PDB entry 5A1N | X-ray diffraction, 2.10 A resolution | chains A and B

Chain A:
Molecule: Bifunctional glutamate/proline--tRNA ligase
Organism: Homo sapiens
Notes: EC 6.1.1.15, 6.1.1.17; fragment: gst-like domain, residues 1-175
UniProt: P07814 (SYEP_HUMAN); residues 1-175 here = UniProt positions 1-175
Sequence (175 residues; numbered 1 to 175; the number before each row is that of its first residue):
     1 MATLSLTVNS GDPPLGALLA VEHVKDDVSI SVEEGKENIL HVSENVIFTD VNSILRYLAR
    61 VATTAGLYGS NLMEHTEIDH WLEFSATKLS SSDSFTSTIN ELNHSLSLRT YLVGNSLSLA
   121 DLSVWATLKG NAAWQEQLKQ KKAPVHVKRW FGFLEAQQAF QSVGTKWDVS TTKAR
Unresolved in the structure: 1-2, 171-175
Sequence notes: engineered mutation Ser92 (Cys in P07814), Ser105 (Cys in P07814), Ser123 (Cys in P07814)

Chain B:
Molecule: Aminoacyl tRNA synthase complex-interacting multifunctional protein 2
Organism: Homo sapiens
Notes: fragment: gst-like domain, residues 90-320
UniProt: Q13155 (AIMP2_HUMAN); residues 90-320 here = UniProt positions 90-320
Sequence (240 residues; each row starts with the number of its first residue):
    89 MTNIIQADEP TTLTTNALDL NSVLGKDYGA LKDIVINANP ASPPLSLLVL HRLLCEHFRV
   149 LSTVHTHDSV KSVPENLLKC FGEQNKKQPR QDYQLGFTLI WKNVPKTQMK FSIQTMCPIE
   209 GEGNIARFLF SLFGQKHNAV NATLIDSWVD IAIFQLKEGS SKEKAAVFRS MNSALGKSPW
   269 LAGNELTVAD VVLWSVLQQI GGCSVTVPAN VQRWMRSCEN LAPFNTALKL LKLEHHHHHH
Unresolved in the structure: 89-103, 170-179, 290-291, 321-328
Sequence notes: expression tag (89, 321-328); engineered mutation Asp156 (Ser in Q13155)

How chain A and chain B interact:
Pairs across the interface - 49 pairs, chain A then chain B:
  Val42(A) with Val228(B), hydrophobic
  Val46(A) with Val228(B), hydrophobic
  Phe48(A) with Val228(B); Thr231(B); Leu232(B)
  Asp50(A) with Ser235(B), hydrogen bond
  Asn52(A) with Asp238(B)
  Ser53(A) with Thr231(B); Ser235(B), hydrogen bond
  Arg56(A) with Arg215(B); Asp234(B), salt bridge; Asp238(B), salt bridge
  Tyr57(A) with Ala227(B), hydrophobic; Val228(B), hydrophobic; Thr231(B)
  Arg60(A) with Ala227(B); Ala230(B); Thr231(B), hydrogen bond; Asp234(B), salt bridge
  Tyr68(A) with Asp234(B)
  Leu72(A) with Val111(B); Leu112(B), hydrophobic; Phe216(B), hydrophobic
  Met73(A) with Leu119(B), hydrophobic; Phe199(B), hydrophobic; Met204(B), hydrophobic
  Thr76(A) with Ile207(B); Phe216(B)
  Glu77(A) with Met204(B); Cys205(B), hydrogen bond (side chain-backbone); Ile207(B)
  Asp79(A) with Asn212(B); Arg215(B)
  His80(A) with Cys205(B); Pro206(B); Ile207(B); Glu208(B), hydrogen bond (side chain-backbone)
  Trp81(A) with Cys205(B)
  Glu83(A) with Lys194(B), salt bridge; Asn212(B), hydrogen bond; Ile241(B); Phe242(B)
  Ala86(A) with Phe242(B), hydrophobic
  Thr87(A) with Lys194(B), hydrogen bond; Phe242(B)
  Lys88(A) with Glu208(B), salt bridge
  Arg109(A) with Thr203(B), hydrogen bond (side chain-backbone); Met204(B); Cys205(B)
Also at the interface, not in a pair above, chain B (27 interface residues in all): Met197, Gly209, Ser219

Overview:
Chain A and chain B form an interface of 22 and 27 residues respectively; the contacts include 8 hydrogen
bonds and 5 salt bridges. Among the polar pairs are Arg56(A)-Asp234(B), Arg56(A)-Asp238(B) and
Arg60(A)-Asp234(B).
Here chain A is Bifunctional glutamate/proline--tRNA ligase and chain B is Aminoacyl tRNA synthase
complex-interacting multifunctional protein 2, both from Homo sapiens. Entry 5A1N (The crystal structure of
the GST-like domains complex of EPRS-AIMP2 mutant S156D) was determined by X-ray diffraction.
